PDB entry 7NNL | electron microscopy, 3.10 A resolution | chains A and C of the 4 polymer chains in the assembly

== Chain A ==
Molecule: Potassium-transporting ATPase potassium-binding subunit
Organism: Escherichia coli
Reference sequence: A0A2S5ZPF1 (A0A2S5ZPF1_ECOLX); residues 1-557 here = UniProt positions 1-557
Sequence (557 residues; each row starts with the number of its first residue):
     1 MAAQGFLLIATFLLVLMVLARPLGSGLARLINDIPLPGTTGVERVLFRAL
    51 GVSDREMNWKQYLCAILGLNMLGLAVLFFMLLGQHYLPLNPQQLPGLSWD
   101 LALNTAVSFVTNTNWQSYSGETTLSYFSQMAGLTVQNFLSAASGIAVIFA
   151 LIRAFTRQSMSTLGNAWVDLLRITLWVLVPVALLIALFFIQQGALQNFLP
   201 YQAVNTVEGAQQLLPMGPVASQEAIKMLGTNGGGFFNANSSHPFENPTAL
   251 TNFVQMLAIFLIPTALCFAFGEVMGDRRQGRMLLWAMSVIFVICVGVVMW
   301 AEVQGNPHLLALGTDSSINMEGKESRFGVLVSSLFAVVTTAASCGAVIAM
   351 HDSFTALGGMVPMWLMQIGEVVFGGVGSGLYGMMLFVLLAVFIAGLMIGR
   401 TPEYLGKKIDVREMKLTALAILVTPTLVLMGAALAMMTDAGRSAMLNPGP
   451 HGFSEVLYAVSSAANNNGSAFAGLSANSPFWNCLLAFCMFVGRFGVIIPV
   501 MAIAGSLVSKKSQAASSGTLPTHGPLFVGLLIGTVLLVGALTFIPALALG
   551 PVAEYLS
Ion coordination: K+ site 1: Asn112, Thr113, Asn231, Ser343, Cys344, Asn466, Asn467; K+ site 2: Asn114, Gly232, Gly345, Gly468; K+ site 3: Ser343, Ser378; K+ site 4: Gly369, Ser378; K+ site 5 near Tyr381 (its only coordinating residue here); K+ site 6: Ala420, Thr424
What the authors report for this chain:
  - binding site for cardiolipin: Trp285, Gly524
  - specificity-determining residues: Gly232 (citing earlier work)

== Chain C ==
Molecule: Potassium-transporting ATPase KdpC subunit
Organism: Escherichia coli
Reference sequence: A0A037YI39 (A0A037YI39_ECOLX); residues 1-190 here = UniProt positions 1-190
Sequence (190 residues; each row starts with the number of its first residue):
     1 MSGLRPALSTFIFLLLITGGVYPLLTTVLGQWWFPWQANGSLIREGDTVR
    51 GSALIGQNFTGNGYFHGRPSATAEMPYNPQASGGSNLAVSNPELDKLIAA
   101 RVAALRAANPDASASVPVELVTASASGLDNNITPQAAAWQIPRVAKARNL
   151 SVEQLTQLIAKYSQQPLVKYIGQPVVNIVELNLALDKLDE

== Interface between chain A and chain C ==
Pairs across the interface (206; chain A residue first):
  Gln4(A) - Lys169(C)
  Gln4(A) - Tyr170(C)
  Leu7(A) - Tyr170(C)  hydrophobic
  Leu8(A) - Tyr170(C)
  Leu8(A) - Ile171(C)  hydrophobic
  Thr11(A) - Tyr170(C)
  Leu46(A) - Phe13(C)  hydrophobic
  Ala49(A) - Arg5(C)  hydrogen bond (backbone-side chain)
  Leu50(A) - Ser9(C)  hydrogen bond (backbone-side chain)
  Leu50(A) - Phe13(C)  hydrophobic
  Gly51(A) - Arg5(C)
  Gly51(A) - Pro6(C)
  Val52(A) - Thr10(C)
  Leu72(A) - Leu8(C)  hydrophobic
  Leu72(A) - Phe11(C)  hydrophobic
  Gly73(A) - Phe11(C)
  Val76(A) - Phe11(C)  hydrophobic
  Ser119(A) - Ala81(C)
  Glu121(A) - Pro79(C)
  Glu121(A) - Gln80(C)
  Glu121(A) - Ala81(C)
  Glu121(A) - Ser82(C)  hydrogen bond
  Thr122(A) - Gln80(C)
  Met130(A) - Gly19(C)
  Met130(A) - Pro23(C)  hydrophobic
  Val135(A) - Leu15(C)
  Val135(A) - Thr18(C)
  Val135(A) - Gly19(C)
  Phe138(A) - Thr18(C)
  Phe138(A) - Tyr22(C)  hydrophobic
  Leu139(A) - Phe11(C)  hydrophobic
  Leu139(A) - Leu14(C)  hydrophobic
  Trp167(A) - Pro6(C)
  Trp167(A) - Ala7(C)  hydrophobic
  Trp167(A) - Thr10(C)
  Leu171(A) - Thr10(C)
  Leu171(A) - Phe13(C)  hydrophobic
  Leu171(A) - Leu14(C)  hydrophobic
  Thr174(A) - Leu14(C)
  Thr174(A) - Thr18(C)
  Leu175(A) - Phe13(C)  hydrophobic
  Leu175(A) - Leu14(C)  hydrophobic
  Leu175(A) - Ile17(C)  hydrophobic
  Ala182(A) - Tyr22(C)  hydrogen bond (backbone-side chain)
  Leu183(A) - Tyr22(C)  hydrophobic
  Leu183(A) - Leu25(C)  hydrophobic
  Leu183(A) - Thr26(C)
  Ala186(A) - Thr26(C)
  Leu187(A) - Leu29(C)  hydrophobic
  Leu187(A) - Trp33(C)  hydrophobic
  Ile190(A) - Thr26(C)
  Ile190(A) - Gln37(C)
  Ile190(A) - Ala38(C)  hydrophobic
  Gln191(A) - Phe34(C)
  Gln191(A) - Gln37(C)  hydrogen bond (backbone-side chain)
  Gly193(A) - Gln37(C)
  Gly193(A) - Leu54(C)
  Ala194(A) - Gln37(C)
  Leu195(A) - Ala38(C)
  Leu195(A) - Gly40(C)
  Gln196(A) - Pro23(C)
  Gln196(A) - Thr26(C)
  Gln196(A) - Thr27(C)  hydrogen bond
  Gln196(A) - Gln31(C)  hydrogen bond (backbone-side chain)
  Gln196(A) - Ala38(C)  hydrogen bond (backbone-backbone)
  Asn197(A) - Gln31(C)
  Asn197(A) - Ala38(C)
  Asn197(A) - Asn39(C)
  Phe198(A) - Thr27(C)
  Leu199(A) - Asn39(C)
  Tyr201(A) - Gln80(C)
  Gln202(A) - Val49(C)
  Val204(A) - Val49(C)
  Val204(A) - Arg50(C)
  Val204(A) - Gly51(C)
  Asn205(A) - Thr48(C)
  Asn205(A) - Val49(C)  hydrogen bond (backbone-backbone)
  Asn205(A) - Arg50(C)  hydrogen bond (backbone-side chain)
  Thr206(A) - Arg50(C)
  Thr206(A) - Gln57(C)
  Val207(A) - Arg50(C)
  Val207(A) - Gln57(C)  hydrogen bond (backbone-side chain)
  Val207(A) - Phe59(C)  hydrophobic
  Val207(A) - Tyr64(C)
  Val207(A) - Leu183(C)  hydrophobic
  Val207(A) - Asp186(C)
  Glu208(A) - Asn58(C)
  Glu208(A) - Phe59(C)
  Glu208(A) - Thr60(C)  hydrogen bond (side chain-backbone)
  Glu208(A) - Gly61(C)  hydrogen bond (side chain-backbone)
  Glu208(A) - Tyr64(C)
  Gln211(A) - Met75(C)
  Gln212(A) - Ile55(C)
  Gln212(A) - Tyr77(C)
  Gln212(A) - Pro79(C)
  Leu213(A) - Pro79(C)
  Leu213(A) - Gln80(C)  hydrogen bond (backbone-side chain)
  Leu214(A) - Leu42(C)  hydrophobic
  Leu214(A) - Ser52(C)
  Leu214(A) - Ile55(C)  hydrophobic
  Leu214(A) - Pro79(C)  hydrophobic
  Pro215(A) - Pro79(C)
  Ser221(A) - Tyr22(C)  hydrogen bond (backbone-side chain)
  Ser221(A) - Pro23(C)
  Ala224(A) - Tyr22(C)
  Phe236(A) - Ser82(C)
  Asn237(A) - Ala81(C)  hydrogen bond (side chain-backbone)
  Asn237(A) - Ser82(C)  hydrogen bond (backbone-side chain)
  Asn237(A) - Gly83(C)
  Ala238(A) - Ser82(C)  hydrogen bond (backbone-backbone)
  Ala238(A) - Ser126(C)
  Ser241(A) - Ala125(C)
  Ser241(A) - Ser126(C)  hydrogen bond (backbone-side chain)
  His242(A) - Ile55(C)
  His242(A) - Ser82(C)
  His242(A) - Ser126(C)
  His242(A) - Leu128(C)
  Pro243(A) - Leu54(C)
  Pro243(A) - Ile55(C)  hydrophobic
  Pro243(A) - Leu128(C)
  Phe244(A) - Gly40(C)
  Phe244(A) - Ser52(C)
  Phe244(A) - Leu54(C)  hydrophobic
  Phe244(A) - Ile55(C)  hydrophobic
  Ala249(A) - Ile171(C)
  Leu250(A) - Leu167(C)  hydrophobic
  Leu250(A) - Ile171(C)  hydrophobic
  Asn306(A) - Val89(C)
  Asn306(A) - Leu94(C)
  His308(A) - Val89(C)
  His308(A) - Asp95(C)  salt bridge
  Leu309(A) - Ile98(C)  hydrophobic
  Leu309(A) - Val118(C)  hydrophobic
  Leu312(A) - Asp95(C)
  Leu312(A) - Ile98(C)  hydrophobic
  Leu312(A) - Val102(C)
  Gly313(A) - Arg106(C)  hydrogen bond (backbone-side chain)
  Gly313(A) - Ala114(C)
  Gly313(A) - Ser115(C)
  Gly313(A) - Val116(C)  hydrogen bond (backbone-backbone)
  Thr314(A) - Val116(C)
  Thr314(A) - Val121(C)
  Asp315(A) - Ser115(C)
  Asp315(A) - Val116(C)  hydrogen bond (backbone-backbone)
  Asp315(A) - Pro117(C)
  Asp315(A) - Gln135(C)
  Ser316(A) - Val118(C)
  Ile318(A) - Val118(C)
  Met320(A) - Arg68(C)  hydrogen bond (backbone-side chain)
  Met320(A) - Val118(C)  hydrophobic
  Met320(A) - Glu119(C)
  Met320(A) - Thr122(C)
  Met320(A) - Ala123(C)
  Glu321(A) - Ser85(C)  hydrogen bond
  Glu321(A) - Leu87(C)
  Glu321(A) - Leu94(C)
  Glu321(A) - Thr122(C)
  Glu321(A) - Ala123(C)
  Gly322(A) - Ala123(C)  hydrogen bond (backbone-backbone)
  Gly322(A) - Ala125(C)
  Lys323(A) - Arg68(C)  hydrogen bond (backbone-side chain)
  Lys323(A) - Ser124(C)
  Lys323(A) - Ala125(C)
  Glu324(A) - Arg68(C)
  Glu324(A) - Ser124(C)
  Glu324(A) - Ala125(C)
  Glu324(A) - Ser126(C)  hydrogen bond
  Glu324(A) - Asp129(C)
  Ser325(A) - Arg68(C)
  Ser325(A) - Glu119(C)  hydrogen bond
  Ser325(A) - Asp129(C)  hydrogen bond (backbone-side chain)
  Ser325(A) - Asn131(C)
  Ser325(A) - Ile132(C)
  Ser325(A) - Thr133(C)
  Ser325(A) - Gln173(C)
  Ser325(A) - Val175(C)
  Arg326(A) - Asp129(C)  salt bridge
  Arg326(A) - Asn131(C)
  Arg326(A) - Gly172(C)
  Arg326(A) - Gln173(C)
  Arg326(A) - Val175(C)
  Gly328(A) - Gln173(C)
  Val331(A) - Tyr170(C)
  Val331(A) - Ile171(C)
  Val331(A) - Gly172(C)
  Ile348(A) - Ala125(C)
  Ala349(A) - Ala125(C)  hydrophobic
  Met350(A) - Asn86(C)
  Met350(A) - Ala125(C)
  Asp352(A) - Asn86(C)
  Asp352(A) - Ala88(C)
  Ser353(A) - Ser85(C)  hydrogen bond (side chain-backbone)
  Ser353(A) - Asn86(C)
  Ser353(A) - Leu87(C)
  Thr355(A) - Val89(C)
  Leu446(A) - Asn86(C)
  Asn447(A) - Asn86(C)  hydrogen bond (side chain-backbone)
  Asn447(A) - Leu87(C)
  Asn447(A) - Ala88(C)  hydrogen bond (side chain-backbone)
  Asn447(A) - Asn91(C)  hydrogen bond
  Pro448(A) - Asn91(C)
  His451(A) - Ala88(C)
  Phe471(A) - Asn86(C)
  Ala472(A) - Asn86(C)
  Gly473(A) - Asn86(C)
  Glu554(A) - Ser90(C)
Also at the interface, not in a pair above, chain A (106 interface residues in all): Arg48, Leu69, Ala131, Thr134, Gln136, Leu170, Val179, Ala203, Met216, Ile225, Pro247, Phe253, Pro307, Phe327, Phe354
Also at the interface, not in a pair above, chain C (95 interface residues in all): Gly30, Ser41, Arg44, Gly56, Gly84, Ala99, Gly127, Pro166

== In short ==
106 residues of chain A and 95 residues of chain C are in contact; the contacts include 33 hydrogen bonds and
2 salt bridges. Among the polar pairs are His308(A)-Asp95(C), Arg326(A)-Asp129(C) and Ala49(A)-Arg5(C). From
the paper: a binding site for cardiolipin at Trp285(A) and Gly524(A); the specificity determinant Gly232(A).
Chain A is Potassium-transporting ATPase potassium-binding subunit and chain C is Potassium-transporting
ATPase KdpC subunit, both from Escherichia coli; the structure, Cryo-EM structure of the KdpFABC complex in an
E1-ATP conformation loaded with K+, was determined by electron microscopy, deposited together with 7NNP.
